PDB entry 6PUZ | electron microscopy, 2.80 A resolution | chains A and D of the 6 polymer chains in the assembly

[Chain A (and D)]
Molecule: Chimeric Sso7d and HIV-1 integrase
From: Saccharolobus solfataricus (strain ATCC 35092 / DSM 1617 / JCM 11322 / P2)
Notes: chain D of this document is another copy of the same molecule, construct and numbering; everything in this record applies to it too
Reference sequence: chimeric construct of P39476, Q76353: residues -74 to -11 from P39476 (DN7D_SACS2) positions 1-64 (UniProt number = residue number + 75); residues 1-288 from Q76353 positions 1-288 (same numbers)
Chain sequence (383 residues; row label = number of the first residue in the row; numbers below 1 keep their minus sign (Met-94 is residue -94)):
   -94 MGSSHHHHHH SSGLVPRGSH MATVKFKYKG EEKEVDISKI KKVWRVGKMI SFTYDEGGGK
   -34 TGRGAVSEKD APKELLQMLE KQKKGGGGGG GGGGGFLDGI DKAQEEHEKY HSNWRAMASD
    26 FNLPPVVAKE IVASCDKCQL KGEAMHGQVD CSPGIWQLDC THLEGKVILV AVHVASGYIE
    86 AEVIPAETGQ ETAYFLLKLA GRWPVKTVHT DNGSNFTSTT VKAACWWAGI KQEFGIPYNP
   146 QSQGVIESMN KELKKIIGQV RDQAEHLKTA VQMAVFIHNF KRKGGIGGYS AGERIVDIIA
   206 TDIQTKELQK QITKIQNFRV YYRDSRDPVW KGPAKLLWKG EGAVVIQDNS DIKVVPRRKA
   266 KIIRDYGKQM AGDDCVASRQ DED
Disordered / not traced: -94 to 0, 229-235, 270-288 (chain D: -94 to 221, 270-288)
Differences from the reference sequence: expression tag (-94 to -75); linker (-10 to 0)
Ion coordination: Zn2+: His12, His16, Cys40, Cys43; Mg2+ site 1: Asp64, Asp116 (together with XXJ); Mg2+ site 2: Asp64, Glu152 (together with XXJ)
Small-molecule neighbours:
  - XXJ: Asp64, Cys65, Asp116, Asn117, Gly118, Ser119, Pro142, Tyr143, Pro145, Gln146, Glu152, Asn155
  - XXJ (4-azanyl-N-[[2,4-bis(fluoranyl)phenyl]methyl]-1-oxidanyl-2-oxidanylidene-6-[2-(phenylsulfonyl)ethyl]-1,8-naphthyridine-3-carboxamide): Asp64, Cys65, Asp116, Asn117, Gly118, Ser119, Pro142, Tyr143, Pro145, Gln146, Glu152
UniProt features mapped onto this chain:
  - modified residue (N6-methyllysine): Lys-70, Lys-68, Lys-14, Lys-12, Lys-11
From the paper describing this entry:
  - binding site for XXJ: Asn117, Tyr143

[How chain A and chain D interact]
Contacting residue pairs (30):
  Ala38(A) with Arg224(D), hydrogen bond (backbone-side chain); Ile268(D)
  Asp41(A) with Tyr226(D), hydrogen bond; Pro238(D)
  Gln44(A) with Tyr226(D); Trp235(D); Lys266(D), hydrogen bond; Ile268(D)
  Leu45(A) with Trp235(D), hydrogen bond (backbone-side chain)
  Lys46(A) with Trp235(D); Lys266(D)
  Gly47(A) with Trp235(D); Arg263(D); Ala265(D)
  Glu48(A) with Arg262(D), salt bridge; Arg263(D); Ala265(D), hydrogen bond (backbone-backbone)
  Met50(A) with Arg262(D); Arg263(D)
  His51(A) with Arg263(D)
  Gln53(A) with Glu246(D)
  Ile141(A) with Ala248(D), hydrophobic; Val259(D); Pro261(D)
  Tyr143(A) with Ser230(D); Arg231(D); Lys264(D), hydrogen bond (backbone-side chain)
  Asn144(A) with Arg263(D), hydrogen bond; Lys264(D)
  Gln146(A) with Arg263(D), hydrogen bond
Also at the interface, not in a pair above, chain A (17 interface residues in all): Ser39, Gly52, Pro142
Also at the interface, not in a pair above, chain D (19 interface residues in all): Asp229, Gly247, Val260

[Overview]
Chain A and chain D form an interface of 17 and 19 residues respectively, with 8 hydrogen bonds and 1 salt
bridge. Polar pairs include Glu48(A)-Arg262(D), Ala38(A)-Arg224(D) and Asp41(A)-Tyr226(D). Ligands of chain A:
compound XXJ and XXJ. His12(A), His16(A), Cys40(A) and Cys43(A) coordinate Zn2+. From the paper: a binding
site for XXJ at Asn117(A) and Tyr143(A).
Chain A and chain D are both Chimeric Sso7d and HIV-1 integrase (Saccharolobus solfataricus (strain ATCC 35092
/ DSM 1617 / JCM 11322 / P2)); the structure, Structure of HIV cleaved synaptic complex (CSC) intasome bound
with magnesium and INSTI XZ446 (compound 4f), was determined by electron microscopy (same publication as 6PUT,
6PUW, 6PUY and 6V3K).
